PDB entry 1NAK | X-ray diffraction, 2.57 A resolution | chains H and P of the 3 polymer chains in the assembly

== Chain H ==
Name: Fab 83.1 - heavy chain
Organism: Mus musculus
Notes: antibody fragment or engineered binder
Amino-acid sequence (214 residues; numbered 1 to 229 plus 3 insertion-coded residues; 18 numbers in that range are skipped by the numbering (no residue carries them; nothing is unmodelled there); the number before each row is that of its first residue; a row labelled like 82A-82C holds insertion residues (82A, then the next letters in order)):
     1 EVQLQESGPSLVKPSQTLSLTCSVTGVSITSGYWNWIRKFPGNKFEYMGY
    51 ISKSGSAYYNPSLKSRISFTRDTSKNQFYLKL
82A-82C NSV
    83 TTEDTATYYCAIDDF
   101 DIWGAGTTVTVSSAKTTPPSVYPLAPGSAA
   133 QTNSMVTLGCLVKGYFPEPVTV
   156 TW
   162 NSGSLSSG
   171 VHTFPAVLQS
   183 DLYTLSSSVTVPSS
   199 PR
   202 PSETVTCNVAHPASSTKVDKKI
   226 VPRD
Disulfide bonds: Cys-22/Cys-92, Cys-142/Cys-208

== Chain P ==
Name: Peptide MP1
Amino-acid sequence (16 residues; row label = number of the first residue in the row; note: 2 numbers in that range are skipped by the numbering (no residue carries them; nothing is unmodelled there)):
   311 CKRIHI
   319 GPGRAFYTTC
Disordered / not traced: 311, 324-328

== Chain H / chain P interface ==
Residue-residue contacts (12; chain H residue first):
  Tyr-33(H) / Pro-320(P)
  Tyr-33(H) / Gly-321(P)
  Asn-35(H) / Pro-320(P)
  Tyr-47(H) / Pro-320(P)
  Tyr-50(H) / Pro-320(P)  hydrophobic
  Asp-95(H) / Gly-319(P)
  Asp-95(H) / Pro-320(P)
  Asp-95(H) / Gly-321(P)  hydrogen bond (side chain-backbone)
  Asp-96(H) / Ile-314(P)
  Asp-96(H) / His-315(P)  hydrogen bond (side chain-backbone)
  Asp-96(H) / Ile-316(P)  hydrogen bond (side chain-backbone)
  Asp-96(H) / Gly-319(P)  hydrogen bond (side chain-backbone)
Interface residues without a listed pair, chain H (7 interface residues in all): Phe-97
Interface residues without a listed pair, chain P (7 interface residues in all): Arg-313

== Overview ==
The chain H/chain P interface involves 7 residues from each chain; the contacts include 4 hydrogen bonds.
Polar contacts include Asp-95(H)/Gly-321(P), Asp-96(H)/His-315(P) and Asp-96(H)/Ile-316(P).
Chain H is Fab 83.1 - heavy chain (Mus musculus) and chain P is Peptide MP1; the structure, IGG1 fab fragment
(83.1) complex with 16-residue peptide (residues 304-321 of HIV-1 GP120 (Mn isolate)), was determined by X-ray
diffraction.
